PDB entry 7X3X | electron microscopy, 3.20 A resolution | chains C and J of the 11 polymer chains in the assembly

# Chain C
Name: Histone H2A
Source organism: Xenopus laevis
UniProtKB: Q6AZJ8 (Q6AZJ8_XENLA); residues 0-129 here correspond to UniProt positions 1-130 (UniProt number = residue number + 1)
Chain sequence (130 residues; numbered 0 to 129; the number before each row is that of its first residue; numbering starts at 0):
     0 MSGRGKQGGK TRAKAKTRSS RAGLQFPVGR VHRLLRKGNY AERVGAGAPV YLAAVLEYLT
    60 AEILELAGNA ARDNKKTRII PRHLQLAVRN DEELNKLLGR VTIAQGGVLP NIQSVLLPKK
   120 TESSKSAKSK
Not modelled in the structure: 0-11, 119-129

# Chain J
Molecule: 146-nt DNA strand
Sequence (146 nucleotides; row label = number of the first residue in the row):
     1 TCAGGATGTA TATATCTGAC ACGTGCCTGG AGACTAGGGA GTAATCCCCT TGGCGGTTAA
    61 AACGCGGGGG ACAGCGCGTA CGTGCGTTTA AGCGGTGCTA GAGCTGTCTA CGACCAATTG
   121 AGCGGCCTCG GCACCGGGAT TCTCCA

# Chain C / chain J interface
Contacting residue pairs (12):
  Lys13(C) with DG32(J), phosphate contact
  Ala14(C) with DA31(J), phosphate contact; DG32(J), phosphate contact
  Lys15(C) with DA31(J), hydrogen bond to the phosphate; DG32(J), hydrogen bond to the phosphate
  Thr16(C) with DA31(J), phosphate contact
  Arg17(C) with DA31(J), hydrogen bond to the phosphate
  Arg20(C) with DG32(J), salt bridge to the phosphate
  Gly28(C) with DA31(J), phosphate contact
  Arg29(C) with DG30(J), phosphate contact
  Arg32(C) with DG30(J), salt bridge to the phosphate
  Arg77(C) with DC20(J), sugar contact
Also at the interface, not in a pair above, chain C (13 interface residues in all): Ala12, Glu41, Arg42
Also at the interface, not in a pair above, chain J (6 interface residues in all): DA33, DG39

# In short
13 residues of chain C and 6 residues of chain J are in contact; the contacts include 3 hydrogen bonds and 2
salt bridges. Polar pairs include Lys15(C)-DA31(J), Lys15(C)-DG32(J) and Arg17(C)-DA31(J).
Chain C is Histone H2A (Xenopus laevis) and chain J is a 146-nt DNA strand; the structure, Cryo-EM structure
of N1 nucleosome-RA, was determined by electron microscopy (same publication as 7X3T, 7X3V and 7X3W).
